9D3K - chains B and I of the 12 polymer chains in the assembly; structure by electron microscopy, 2.70 A resolution.

Chain B:
Protein: Histone H4
Organism: Homo sapiens
UniProt: P62805 (H4_HUMAN); residues 23-101 here correspond to UniProt positions 24-102 (UniProt number = residue number + 1)
Amino-acid sequence (79 residues; row label = number of the first residue in the row):
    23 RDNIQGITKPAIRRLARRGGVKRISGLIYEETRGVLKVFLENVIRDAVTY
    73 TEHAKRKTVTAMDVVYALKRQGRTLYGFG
Curated features (UniProtKB/Swiss-Prot):
  - modified residue: Lys31 (N6-(2-hydroxyisobutyryl)lysine), Lys44 (N6-(2-hydroxyisobutyryl)lysine), Ser47 (Phosphoserine), Tyr51 (Phosphotyrosine), Lys59 (N6-(2-hydroxyisobutyryl)lysine), Lys77 (N6-(2-hydroxyisobutyryl)lysine), Lys79 (N6-(2-hydroxyisobutyryl)lysine), Thr80 (Phosphothreonine), Tyr88 (Phosphotyrosine), Lys91 (N6-(2-hydroxyisobutyryl)lysine)
  - cross-link (Glycyl lysine isopeptide (Lys-Gly)): Lys31 (interchain with G-Cter in SUMO2), Lys59 (interchain with G-Cter in SUMO2), Lys79 (interchain with G-Cter in SUMO2), Lys91 (interchain with G-Cter in SUMO2)

Chain I:
Molecule: 601 DNA
Sequence (94 nucleotides; row label = number of the first residue in the row; numbers below 1 keep their minus sign (DT-47 is residue -47)):
   -47 TCAATTGGTCGTAGACAGCTCTAGCACCGCTTAAACGCACGTACGCGCTG
     3 TCCCCCGCGTTTTAACCGCCAAGGGGATTACTCCCTAGTCTCCA

Chain B / chain I interface:
Pairs across the interface (12):
  Arg35(B) - DC8(I)  salt bridge to the phosphate
  Arg45(B) - DC7(I)  sugar contact
  Arg45(B) - DC8(I)  phosphate contact
  Ile46(B) - DC7(I)  sugar contact
  Ile46(B) - DC8(I)  hydrogen bond to the phosphate
  Ser47(B) - DC7(I)  hydrogen bond to the phosphate
  Gly48(B) - DC7(I)  hydrogen bond to the phosphate
  Arg78(B) - DG28(I)  phosphate contact
  Arg78(B) - DA29(I)  phosphate contact
  Lys79(B) - DG27(I)  phosphate contact
  Lys79(B) - DG28(I)  hydrogen bond to the phosphate
  Thr80(B) - DG28(I)  hydrogen bond to the phosphate
Interface residues without a listed pair, chain B (11 interface residues in all): Lys44, Tyr51, Lys77

Summary:
The interface between chain B and chain I involves 11 residues on one side and 5 on the other, with 5 hydrogen
bonds and 1 salt bridge. Among the polar pairs are Ile46(B)-DC8(I), Ser47(B)-DC7(I) and Gly48(B)-DC7(I).
Here chain B is Histone H4 (Homo sapiens) and chain I is 601 DNA. Entry 9D3K (Two Dsup molecules in complex
with the nucleosome open from both sides) was determined by electron microscopy together with 9D3L, 9D3N,
9D3O, 9D3Q, 9D3R, 9D3S and 9D3T from the same study.
